PDB entry 6ZY4 | electron microscopy, 4.10 A resolution (low resolution: residue-level contacts below are approximate; hydrogen-bond / salt-bridge calls are withheld) | chains F and G of the 12 polymer chains in the assembly

Chain F (and G):
Protein: Toluene tolerance protein Ttg2A
From: Escherichia coli 909945-2
Notes: chain G of this document is another copy of the same molecule, construct and numbering; everything in this record applies to it too
UniProt: V0AC37 (V0AC37_ECOLX); residue numbers follow UniProt; this construct covers 1-269
Sequence (269 residues; row label = number of the first residue in the row):
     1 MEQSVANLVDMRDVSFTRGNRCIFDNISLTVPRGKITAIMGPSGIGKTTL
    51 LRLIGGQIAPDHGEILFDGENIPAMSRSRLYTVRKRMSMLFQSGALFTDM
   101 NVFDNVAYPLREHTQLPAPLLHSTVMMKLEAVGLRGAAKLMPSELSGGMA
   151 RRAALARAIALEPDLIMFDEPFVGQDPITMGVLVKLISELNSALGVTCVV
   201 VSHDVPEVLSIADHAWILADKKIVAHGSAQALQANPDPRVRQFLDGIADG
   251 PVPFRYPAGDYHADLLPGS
Not modelled in the structure: 1-5, 268-269
Ligand contacts: ADP (adenosine-5'-diphosphate): Arg18, Ile23, Ile45, Gly46, Lys47, Thr48, Thr49
Reported in the primary citation:
  - binding site for ADP: Arg18, Ile23
  - mutagenesis - E170A, H203A: decreased catalytic activity on ATPase
  - mutagenesis - Y256D, H262D: unchanged catalytic activity (ATPase and transport activity)
  - mutagenesis - Y256D, H262D: unchanged growth in response to chlorpromazine
  - mutagenesis - E144A, S146A, R151A: decreased catalytic activity (ATPase activities)
  - mutagenesis - S146A, R151A: abolished growth in response to chlorpromazine

How chain F and chain G interact:
Pairs across the interface (69; chain F residue first):
  Pro42(F) with Asp176(G); Ile178(G)
  Ser43(F) with Asp176(G)
  Pro119(F) with Pro267(G)
  His122(F) with Asp264(G); Leu265(G); Pro267(G)
  Ser123(F) with Leu265(G)
  Met126(F) with Asp264(G); Leu265(G)
  Glu130(F) with Arg255(G); Tyr261(G)
  Gly133(F) with Arg255(G)
  Leu134(F) with Arg255(G)
  Arg135(F) with Ala258(G); Tyr261(G); Asp264(G); Leu265(G)
  Gly136(F) with Tyr256(G)
  Ala137(F) with Tyr256(G)
  Val173(F) with Val173(G); Gly174(G)
  Gly174(F) with Val173(G)
  Gln175(F) with His203(G)
  Asp176(F) with Pro42(G); Ser43(G)
  Pro177(F) with His203(G); Gln242(G); Phe243(G)
  Ile178(F) with Pro42(G); Gln242(G); Val252(G)
  Gly181(F) with Gly246(G); Ile247(G); Ala248(G)
  Val182(F) with Phe254(G)
  Lys185(F) with Ala248(G)
  His203(F) with Gln175(G); Pro177(G)
  Gln242(F) with Ile178(G)
  Phe243(F) with Pro177(G); Ile178(G)
  Gly246(F) with Pro177(G); Gly181(G)
  Ile247(F) with Ile178(G); Gly181(G)
  Ala248(F) with Gly181(G); Lys185(G)
  Val252(F) with Ile178(G)
  Phe254(F) with Gly133(G); Val182(G); Lys185(G)
  Arg255(F) with Glu130(G); Gly133(G); Arg135(G)
  Tyr256(F) with Gly133(G); Gly136(G); Ala137(G)
  Ala258(F) with Gly136(G)
  Tyr261(F) with Met126(G); Met127(G); Glu130(G)
  Asp264(F) with Met126(G)
  Leu265(F) with His122(G); Ser123(G); Met126(G); Met127(G)
  Pro267(F) with Pro119(G); His122(G)
Also at the interface, not in a pair above, chain F (41 interface residues in all): Ala118, Met127, Ala131, Arg152, Val205
Also at the interface, not in a pair above, chain G (41 interface residues in all): Leu134, Leu140, Arg152, Pro257, Leu266

Summary:
The chain F/chain G interface involves 41 residues from each chain. Chain F binds ADP. The paper reports a
binding site for ADP at Arg18(F) and Ile23(F); E144A, S146A and R151A of chain F reduce catalytic activity
(ATPase activities); 7 substitutions were tested in all.
Both chains are Toluene tolerance protein Ttg2A (Escherichia coli 909945-2). Entry 6ZY4 (Cryo-EM structure of
MlaFEDB in complex with ADP) was determined by electron microscopy (same publication as 6ZY2, 6ZY3 and 6ZY9).
